PDB entry 3EBW | X-ray diffraction, 2.80 A resolution | chains A and B

Chain A (and B):
Name: Per a 4 allergen
Organism: Periplaneta americana
Notes: chain B of this document is another copy of the same molecule, construct and numbering; everything in this record applies to it too
Reference sequence: Q1M0Y5 (Q1M0Y5_PERAM); residues 3-165 here correspond to UniProt positions 19-181 (UniProt number = residue number + 16)
Amino-acid sequence (163 residues; row label = number of the first residue in the row):
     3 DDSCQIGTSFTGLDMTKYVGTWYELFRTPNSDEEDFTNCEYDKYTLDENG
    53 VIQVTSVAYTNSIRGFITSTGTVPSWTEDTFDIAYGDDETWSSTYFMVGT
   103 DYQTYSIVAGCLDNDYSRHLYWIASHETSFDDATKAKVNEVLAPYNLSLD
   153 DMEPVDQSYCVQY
Unresolved in the structure: 88-93
Construct notes: conflict I65 (Thr81 in Q1M0Y5), D81 (Asn97 in Q1M0Y5), D90 (Asn106 in Q1M0Y5), V100 (Ile116 in Q1M0Y5), E129 (Gly145 in Q1M0Y5)
Modified / non-standard residues: Mse17 (selenomethionine; parent Met); Mse99 (selenomethionine; parent Met); Mse154 (selenomethionine; parent Met)
Disulfide bonds: C6-C113, C41-C162

How chain A and chain B interact:
Residue-residue contacts (33; chain A residue first):
  T30(A) - G52(B)
  P31(A) - P76(B)
  P31(A) - S77(B)
  P31(A) - W78(B)  hydrophobic
  N32(A) - W78(B)
  S33(A) - D16(B)
  S33(A) - W78(B)
  E36(A) - G14(B)
  E36(A) - L15(B)
  E36(A) - W78(B)
  E36(A) - T79(B)
  E36(A) - E80(B)
  D37(A) - E80(B)
  R120(A) - T18(B)  hydrogen bond
  R120(A) - L48(B)
  R120(A) - G52(B)  hydrogen bond (side chain-backbone)
  R120(A) - I54(B)
  R120(A) - W78(B)
  H121(A) - E50(B)  hydrogen bond (side chain-backbone)
  H121(A) - G52(B)
  Y123(A) - N51(B)
  Y147(A) - N51(B)
  N148(A) - N51(B)  hydrogen bond (backbone-side chain)
  L149(A) - N51(B)
  L149(A) - V53(B)  hydrophobic
  D152(A) - Y87(B)  hydrogen bond
  D153(A) - V53(B)
  D153(A) - T74(B)  hydrogen bond
  D153(A) - P76(B)
  Mse154(A) - P76(B)
  E155(A) - P76(B)  hydrogen bond (backbone-backbone)
  E155(A) - S77(B)
  E155(A) - W78(B)  hydrogen bond (side chain-backbone)
Other interface residues (no listed pair), chain A (17 interface residues in all): S119
Other interface residues (no listed pair), chain B (18 interface residues in all): V75

Overview:
Chain A and chain B form an interface of 17 and 18 residues respectively, with 8 hydrogen bonds. Polar
contacts include R120(A)-T18(B), R120(A)-G52(B) and H121(A)-E50(B).
Chain A and chain B are both Per a 4 allergen (Periplaneta americana); the structure, Crystal structure of
major allergens, Per a 4 from cockroaches, was determined by X-ray diffraction together with 3EBK from the
same study.
